Entry 6AZ0 (electron microscopy, 3.40 A resolution); this record covers chains A and G of the 7 polymer chains in the assembly.

Chain A:
Name: Mitochondrial inner membrane i-AAA protease supercomplex subunit YME1
Source organism: Saccharomyces cerevisiae (strain RM11-1a)
Reference sequence: B3LL85 (B3LL85_YEAS1); residues 279-717 here = UniProt positions 279-717
Chain sequence (439 residues; numbered 279 to 717; the number before each row is that of its first residue):
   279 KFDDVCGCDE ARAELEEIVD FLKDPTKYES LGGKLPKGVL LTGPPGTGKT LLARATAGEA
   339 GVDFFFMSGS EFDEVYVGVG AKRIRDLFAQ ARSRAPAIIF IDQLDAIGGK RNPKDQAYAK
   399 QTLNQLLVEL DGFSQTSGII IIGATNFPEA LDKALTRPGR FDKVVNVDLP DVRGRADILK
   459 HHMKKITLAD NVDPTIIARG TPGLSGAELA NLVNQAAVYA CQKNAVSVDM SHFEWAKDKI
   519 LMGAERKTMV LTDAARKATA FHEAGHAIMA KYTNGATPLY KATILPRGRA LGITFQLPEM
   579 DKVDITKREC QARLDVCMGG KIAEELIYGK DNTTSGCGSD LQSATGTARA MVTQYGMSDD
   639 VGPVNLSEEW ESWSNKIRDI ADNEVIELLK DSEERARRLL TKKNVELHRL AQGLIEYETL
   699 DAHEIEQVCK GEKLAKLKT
Differences from the reference sequence: conflict Gln381 (Glu in B3LL85), Glu647 (Asn in B3LL85), Ala713 (Asp in B3LL85)
Metal / ion sites: Zn2+: His540, His544, Asp618
Ligand contacts: ATP (adenosine-5'-triphosphate): Asp282, Val283, Cys284, Pro322, Pro323, Gly324, Thr325, Gly326, Lys327, Thr328, Leu329, Gln381, Asn424, Ile456, His460, Gly484, Ala485
From the paper describing this entry:
  - binding site for poly(UNK) (chain G): Tyr354, Val355, Tyr396
  - mutagenesis - Y354A: abolished catalytic activity
  - mutagenesis - Y396A: decreased catalytic activity
  - mutagenesis - Y354A: decreased catalytic activity (ATP hydrolysis)
  - mutagenesis - Y396A: unchanged catalytic activity (ATP hydrolysis)
  - binding site for ATP: Cys284, Gly324, Gly326, Leu329, Arg435, Arg438, His460, Ala485
  - Mg2+ coordination: Thr328
  - catalytic residues: Asp380
  - conformationally variable residues (helix shift, loop rearrangement): Thr328, Tyr354, Tyr396, Asp409 to Phe411, Gly521
  - mutagenesis - G521L: abolished catalytic activity on T10-I27CD
  - Zn2+ coordination: His540, His544, Asp618

Chain G:
Name: poly(UNK)
Source organism: Escherichia coli
Chain sequence (10 residues; numbered 5 to 14; the number before each row is that of its first residue; X marks 10 residues of unknown identity (built as UNK)):
     5 XXXXXXXXXX

How chain A and chain G interact:
Chain A residues in contact with chain G, 4 residues: Val353, Tyr354, Val355, Asp393
The authors on this interface:
  - interface residues, chain A: Tyr354(A), Val355(A)

Summary:
No residue of chain A is in contact with chain G. Bound to chain A: ATP. His540(A), His544(A) and Asp618(A)
form the Zn2+ site. From the paper: the catalytic residue Asp380(A); Y354A of chain A abolishes catalytic
activity; 3 substitutions were tested in all.
Here chain A is Mitochondrial inner membrane i-AAA protease supercomplex subunit YME1 (Saccharomyces
cerevisiae (strain RM11-1a)) and chain G is poly(UNK) (Escherichia coli). Entry 6AZ0 (Mitochondrial ATPase
Protease YME1) was determined by electron microscopy.
